Entry 9JHJ (electron microscopy, 3.20 A resolution); this record covers chains R and A of the 5 polymer chains in the assembly.

== Chain R ==
Molecule: N-formyl peptide receptor 2
Organism: Homo sapiens
UniProtKB: P25090 (FPR2_HUMAN); numbering as in UniProt (aligned over 1-351)
Sequence (351 residues; numbered 1 to 351; the number before each row is that of its first residue):
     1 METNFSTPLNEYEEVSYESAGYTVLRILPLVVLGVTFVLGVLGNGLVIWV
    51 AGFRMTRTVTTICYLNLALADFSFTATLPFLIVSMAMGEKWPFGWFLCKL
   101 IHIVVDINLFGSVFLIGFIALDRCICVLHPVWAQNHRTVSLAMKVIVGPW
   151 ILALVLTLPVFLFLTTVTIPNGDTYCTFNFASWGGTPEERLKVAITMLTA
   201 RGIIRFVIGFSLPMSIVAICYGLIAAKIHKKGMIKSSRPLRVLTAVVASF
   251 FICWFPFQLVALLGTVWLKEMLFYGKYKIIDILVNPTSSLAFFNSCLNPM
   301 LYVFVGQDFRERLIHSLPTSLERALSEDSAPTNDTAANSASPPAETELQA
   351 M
Not modelled in the structure: 1-23, 176, 318-351
Small-molecule neighbours: C18-ceramide (18C; N-((E,2S,3R)-1,3-dihydroxyoctadec-4-en-2-yl)stearamide): Leu109, Phe110, Thr168, Ile169, Pro170, Thr177, Phe178, Asn179, Arg201, Arg205, Phe257

== Chain A ==
Molecule: Guanine nucleotide-binding protein G(i) subunit alpha-1
Organism: Homo sapiens
UniProtKB: P63096 (GNAI1_HUMAN); residue numbers follow UniProt; this construct covers 1-354
Sequence (354 residues; each row starts with the number of its first residue):
     1 MGCTLSAEDKAAVERSKMIDRNLREDGEKAAREVKLLLLGAGESGKSTIV
    51 KQMKIIHEAGYSEEECKQYKAVVYSNTIQSIIAIIRAMGRLKIDFGDSAR
   101 ADDARQLFVLAGAAEEGFMTAELAGVIKRLWKDSGVQACFNRSREYQLND
   151 SAAYYLNDLDRIAQPNYIPTQQDVLRTRVKTTGIVETHFTFKDLHFKMFD
   201 VGGQRSERKKWIHCFEGVTAIIFCVALSDYDLVLAEDEEMNRMHESMKLF
   251 DSICNNKWFTDTSIILFLNKKDLFEEKIKKSPLTICYPEYAGSNTYEEAA
   301 AYIQCQFEDLNKRKDTKEIYTHFTCATDTKNVQFVFDAVTDVIIKNNLKD
   351 CGLF
Not modelled in the structure: 1-4, 56-181, 234-242

== Interface between chain R and chain A ==
Contacting residue pairs - 25 pairs, chain R then chain A:
  Tyr64(R) with Cys351(A)
  Arg123(R) with Cys351(A), hydrogen bond (side chain-backbone); Leu353(A)
  Val127(R) with Ile344(A)
  Pro130(R) with Thr340(A); Ile343(A), hydrophobic; Ile344(A), hydrophobic
  Val131(R) with Lys192(A); Asp193(A)
  Gln134(R) with Arg32(A); Glu33(A), hydrogen bond (side chain-backbone); Ile343(A)
  Asn135(R) with Arg32(A); Asp193(A), hydrogen bond (side chain-backbone)
  Ile224(R) with Leu353(A), hydrophobic
  Ile228(R) with Leu348(A), hydrophobic
  Lys231(R) with Asp341(A)
  Met233(R) with Asp341(A); Ile344(A), hydrophobic; Lys345(A); Phe354(A)
  Pro239(R) with Leu353(A); Phe354(A), hydrophobic
  Val305(R) with Gly352(A)
  Asp308(R) with Asp350(A)
Also at the interface, not in a pair above, chain R (22 interface residues in all): Thr60, Cys126, Tyr221, Ile234, Lys235, Arg238, Val242, Leu243
Also at the interface, not in a pair above, chain A (20 interface residues in all): Ala31, Val34, Leu194, Phe336, Asn347

== Summary ==
Chain R and chain A form an interface of 22 and 20 residues respectively, with 3 hydrogen bonds. Polar
contacts include Arg123(R)-Cys351(A), Gln134(R)-Glu33(A) and Asn135(R)-Asp193(A). Ligands of chain R:
C18-ceramide.
Here chain R is N-formyl peptide receptor 2 and chain A is Guanine nucleotide-binding protein G(i) subunit
alpha-1, both from Homo sapiens. Entry 9JHJ (Cryo-EM structure of the C18:0 ceramide-bound FPR2-Gi complex)
was determined by electron microscopy (same publication as 8Y62 and 8Y63).
